Entry 5CJ8 (X-ray diffraction, 2.02 A resolution); this record covers chain A.

[Chain A]
Name: Osteoclast-associated immunoglobulin-like receptor
Organism: Homo sapiens
Reference sequence: Q8IYS5 (OSCAR_HUMAN); residues 35-219 here correspond to UniProt positions 31-215 (UniProt number = residue number - 4)
Chain sequence (185 residues; each row starts with the number of its first residue):
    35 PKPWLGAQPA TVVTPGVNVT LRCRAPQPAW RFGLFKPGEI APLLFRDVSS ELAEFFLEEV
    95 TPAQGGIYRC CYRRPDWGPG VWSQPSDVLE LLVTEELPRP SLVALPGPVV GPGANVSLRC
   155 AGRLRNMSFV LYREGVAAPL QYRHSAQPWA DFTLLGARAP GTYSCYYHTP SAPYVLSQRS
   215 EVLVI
Not modelled in the structure: 142-147
Swiss-Prot annotation at these positions:
  - glycosylation (N-linked (GlcNAc...) asparagine): N52, N149
Cystine bridges: C57-C104, C154-C199
Reported in the primary citation:
  - post-translational modification sites: N52, N149, N160 (proposed by the authors, not directly observed)
  - contacts within the chain: T128-E130 (hydrogen bond)
  - mutagenesis - R213A: decreased signaling in response to collagen I

[Overview]
The paper reports that R213A reduces signaling in response to collagen I; modification sites N52, N149 and
N160.
Chain A is Osteoclast-associated immunoglobulin-like receptor (Homo sapiens); the structure, Human Osteoclast
Associated Receptor (OSCAR) extracellular domain, was determined by X-ray diffraction, deposited together with
5CJB.
